Entry 6D5L (X-ray diffraction, 1.70 A resolution); this record covers chains A and B of the 3 polymer chains in the assembly.

Chain A:
Protein: GTPase HRas
From: Homo sapiens
Notes: engineered mutation(s): Y64A
Reference sequence: P01112 (RASH_HUMAN); residues 1-166 here = UniProt positions 1-166
Amino-acid sequence (167 residues; row label = number of the first residue in the row; numbering starts at 0):
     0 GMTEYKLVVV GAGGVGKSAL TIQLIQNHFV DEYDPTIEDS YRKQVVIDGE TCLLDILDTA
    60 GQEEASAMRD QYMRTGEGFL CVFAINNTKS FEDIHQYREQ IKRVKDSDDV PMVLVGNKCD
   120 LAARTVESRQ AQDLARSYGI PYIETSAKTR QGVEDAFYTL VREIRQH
Disordered / not traced: 0
Differences from the reference sequence: expression tag (0); conflict A64 (Tyr in P01112)
Modified / non-standard residues: C51 (S-hydroxycysteine; CSO)
Ion coordination: Mg2+: S17, T35 (together with GMP-PNP)
Residues lining bound ligands: GMP-PNP (GNP; phosphoaminophosphonic acid-guanylate ester): A11, G12, G13, V14, G15, K16, S17, A18, F28, V29, D30, E31, Y32, D33, P34, T35, T58, A59, G60, Q61, N116, K117, D119, L120, S145, A146, K147
Swiss-Prot annotation at these positions:
  - region: H166 (Hypervariable region)
  - motif: Y32 to Y40 (Effector region)
  - binding site (GTP): G13 to A18, V29 to T35, A59, G60, N116 to D119, S145 to K147
  - modified residue: M1 (N-acetylmethionine), T2 (N-acetylthreonine), C118 (S-nitrosocysteine)
  - glycosylation: T35 (Microbial infection: O-linked (Glc) threonine)
  - natural variant: G12 (G12A: In CSTLO; G12C: In CSTLO; G12D: In CSTLO; G12E: In CSTLO; G12S: In CSTLO and CMEMS; G12V: In CSTLO, bladder carcinoma and CMEMS), G13 (G13C: In CSTLO; G13D: In CSTLO; G13R: In SFM), Q22 (Q22K: In CMEMS), E37 (E37EE: In CSTLO), T58 (T58I: In CSTLO), Q61 (Q61K: In NMTC2; Q61L: In melanoma), E63 (E63K: In CMEMS), S89 (S89C: Found in a patient with severe fetal hydrops and pleural effusion; uncertain significance), K117 (K117R: In CSTLO), A146 (A146T: In CSTLO; A146V: In CSTLO)
  - mutagenesis: S17 (S17N: Dominant negative. Prevents PLCE1 EGF-induced recruitment to plasma membrane. No effect on subcellular location of isoform 2), N26 (N26G: Loss of interaction with PLCE1; when associated with V-12), V29 (V29A: No effect on interaction with PLCE1; when associated with V-12), Y32 (Y32F: Loss of interaction and recruitment to plasma membrane of PLCE1; when associated with V-12), P34 (P34G: No effect on interaction with PLCE1; when associated with V-12), T35 (T35S: Loss of interaction with PLCE1; when associated with V-12), E37 (E37G: No effect on interaction with PLCE1; when associated with V-12), D38 (D38N: No effect on interaction with PLCE1; when associated with V-12), S39 (S39C: No effect on interaction with PLCE1; when associated with V-12), A59 (A59T: Loss of GTPase activity and creation of an autophosphorylation site), Q61 (Q61I: Moderately increased transformation of cultured cell lines; Q61R: Promotes interaction with SHOC2 and PP1C; Q61V: Strongly increased transformation of cultured cell lines), A83 (A83T: GTP-binding activity reduced by factor of 30), 4 further mutagenesis entries in UniProt

Chain B:
Protein: Son of sevenless homolog 1
From: Homo sapiens
Reference sequence: Q07889 (SOS1_HUMAN); numbering as in UniProt (aligned over 566-1046)
Amino-acid sequence (482 residues; row label = number of the first residue in the row):
   565 GQMRLPSADV YRFAEPDSEE NIIFEENMQP KAGIPIIKAG TVIKLIERLT YHMYADPNFV
   625 RTFLTTYRSF CKPQELLSLI IERFEIPEPE PTEADRIAIE NGDQPLSAEL KRFRKEYIQP
   685 VQLRVLNVCR HWVEHHFYDF ERDAYLLQRM EEFIGTVRGK AMKKWVESIT KIIQRKKIAR
   745 DNGPGHNITF QSSPPTVEWH ISRPGHIETF DLLTLHPIEI ARQLTLLESD LYRAVQPSEL
   805 VGSVWTKEDK EINSPNLLKM IRHTTNLTLW FEKCIVETEN LEERVAVVSR IIEILQVFQE
   865 LNNFNGVLEV VSAMNSSPVY RLDHTFEQIP SRQKKILEEA HELSEDHYKK YLAKLRSINP
   925 PCVPFFGIYL TNILKTEEGN PEVLKRHGKE LINFSKRRKV AEITGEIQQY QNQPYCLRVE
   985 SDIKRFFENL NPMGNSMEKE FTDYLFNKSL EIEPRNPKPL PRFPKKYSYP LKSPGVRPSN
  1045 PR
Disordered / not traced: 591-596, 744-750
Differences from the reference sequence: expression tag (565)
Residues lining bound ligands: FW7 (6-chloro-1-[(3-chloro-4-fluorophenyl)methyl]-2-(piperazin-1-yl)-1H-benzimidazole): V852, I856, V875, M878, N879, V883, Y884, L886, D887, T889, F890, I893, L901, E902, H905
What the authors report for this chain:
  - binding site for FW7: H905

Interface between chain A and chain B:
Residue-residue contacts (65):
  M1(A) - R920(B)
  Q22(A) - T753(B)
  I24(A) - N976(B)
  Q25(A) - I752(B)
  Q25(A) - N976(B)
  N26(A) - N751(B)
  N26(A) - I752(B)
  N26(A) - T753(B)  hydrogen bond (backbone-backbone)
  N26(A) - F754(B)
  N26(A) - P978(B)
  H27(A) - N751(B)  hydrogen bond (side chain-backbone)
  E31(A) - R739(B)
  D33(A) - R694(B)  hydrogen bond (backbone-side chain)
  D33(A) - S732(B)
  D33(A) - I736(B)
  D33(A) - R739(B)  salt bridge
  P34(A) - R694(B)
  P34(A) - K728(B)
  P34(A) - W729(B)  hydrogen bond (backbone-side chain)
  P34(A) - S732(B)
  T35(A) - W729(B)  hydrogen bond (backbone-side chain)
  I36(A) - L687(B)  hydrophobic
  I36(A) - L690(B)
  I36(A) - N691(B)
  I36(A) - W729(B)
  E37(A) - A619(B)
  E37(A) - P621(B)
  E37(A) - N691(B)  hydrogen bond (backbone-side chain)
  E37(A) - H695(B)
  D38(A) - R694(B)  salt bridge
  D38(A) - H695(B)  salt bridge
  S39(A) - P621(B)
  S39(A) - N622(B)
  R41(A) - Q973(B)
  K42(A) - Q973(B)
  Q43(A) - L919(B)  hydrogen bond (side chain-backbone)
  Q43(A) - R920(B)
  Q43(A) - I922(B)  hydrogen bond (side chain-backbone)
  Q43(A) - P924(B)
  Q43(A) - Q973(B)  hydrogen bond (backbone-side chain)
  Q43(A) - Y974(B)  hydrogen bond
  V44(A) - N923(B)
  V45(A) - S921(B)
  V45(A) - I922(B)
  V45(A) - N923(B)  hydrogen bond (backbone-side chain)
  T50(A) - R920(B)
  T50(A) - S921(B)  hydrogen bond (side chain-backbone)
  T50(A) - I922(B)
  L56(A) - P621(B)  hydrophobic
  Q61(A) - K728(B)  hydrogen bond
  Q61(A) - W729(B)
  E63(A) - A725(B)
  E63(A) - K728(B)  salt bridge
  E63(A) - W729(B)
  A64(A) - W729(B)
  A66(A) - K679(B)
  M67(A) - P684(B)  hydrophobic
  M67(A) - R688(B)
  Q70(A) - M617(B)
  Q70(A) - Y618(B)
  Q70(A) - A619(B)  hydrogen bond (side chain-backbone)
  Q70(A) - R688(B)
  R149(A) - T753(B)
  R149(A) - Q755(B)  hydrogen bond
  E153(A) - Q755(B)
Interface residues without a listed pair, chain A (33 interface residues in all): E62, R73, K147, T148
Interface residues without a listed pair, chain B (36 interface residues in all): E698, Q977

Summary:
The interface between chain A and chain B involves 33 residues on one side and 36 on the other, with 15
hydrogen bonds and 4 salt bridges. Polar pairs include D33(A)-R739(B), D38(A)-R694(B) and D38(A)-H695(B).
Ligands of chain A: GMP-PNP. Chain B binds compound FW7. The paper reports a binding site for FW7 at H905(B).
Chain A is GTPase HRas and chain B is Son of sevenless homolog 1, both from Homo sapiens; the structure,
Ras:SOS:Ras in complex with a small molecule activator, was determined by X-ray diffraction together with
6D55, 6D56, 6D59, 6D5E, 6D5G, 6D5H and 4 further entries from the same study.
